Entry 9GSX (electron microscopy, 6.50 A resolution (low resolution: residue-level contacts below are approximate; hydrogen-bond / salt-bridge calls are withheld)); this record covers chains O and U of the 27 polymer chains in the assembly.

[Chain O (and U)]
Protein: Flagellar hook-associated protein 1
Source organism: Campylobacter jejuni
Notes: chain U of this document is another copy of the same molecule, construct and numbering; everything in this record applies to it too
Reference sequence: A0A5Z5AC44 (A0A5Z5AC44_CAMJU); numbering as in UniProt (aligned over 1-608)
Amino-acid sequence (608 residues; each row starts with the number of its first residue):
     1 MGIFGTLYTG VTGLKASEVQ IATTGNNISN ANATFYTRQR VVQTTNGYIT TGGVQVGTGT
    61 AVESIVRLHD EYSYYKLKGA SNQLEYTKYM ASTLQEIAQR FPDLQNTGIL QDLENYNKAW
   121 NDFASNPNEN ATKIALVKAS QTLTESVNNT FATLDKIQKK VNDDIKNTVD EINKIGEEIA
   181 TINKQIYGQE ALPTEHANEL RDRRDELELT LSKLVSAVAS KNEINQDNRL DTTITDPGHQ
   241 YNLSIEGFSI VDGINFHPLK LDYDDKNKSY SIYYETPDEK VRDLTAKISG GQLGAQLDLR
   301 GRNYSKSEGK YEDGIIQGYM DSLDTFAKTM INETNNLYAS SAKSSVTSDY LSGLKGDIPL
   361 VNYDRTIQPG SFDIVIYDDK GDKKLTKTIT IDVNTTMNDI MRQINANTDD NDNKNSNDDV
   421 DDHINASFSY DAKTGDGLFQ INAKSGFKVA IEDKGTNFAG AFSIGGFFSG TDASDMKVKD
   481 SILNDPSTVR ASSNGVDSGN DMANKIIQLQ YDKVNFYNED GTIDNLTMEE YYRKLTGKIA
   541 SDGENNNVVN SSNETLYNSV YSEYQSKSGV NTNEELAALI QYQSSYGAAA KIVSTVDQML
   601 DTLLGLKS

[How chain O and chain U interact]
Contacting residue pairs (58; chain O residue first):
  Met1(O) with Glu18(U); Ala22(U)
  Thr9(O) with Asn26(U); Ser29(U)
  Val42(O) with Thr34(U)
  Gln43(O) with Asn32(U); Ala33(U); Thr34(U)
  Thr45(O) with Asn30(U); His196(U)
  Ile49(O) with Thr23(U); Ile65(U)
  Thr50(O) with Val19(U)
  Gln55(O) with Ile65(U); Pro193(U); Glu195(U)
  Val56(O) with Ile65(U); Glu195(U)
  Gly57(O) with His196(U)
  Thr58(O) with Asn26(U); Glu195(U)
  Gly59(O) with Asn26(U); Asn30(U)
  Thr60(O) with Ser29(U); Asn30(U)
  Tyr72(O) with Lys156(U); Lys160(U)
  Lys76(O) with Glu96(U)
  Asn222(O) with Lys166(U)
  Glu530(O) with Glu129(U); Asn130(U); Ala131(U)
  Arg533(O) with Glu129(U)
  Lys534(O) with Ile134(U)
  Lys538(O) with Ile134(U)
  Ser541(O) with Lys138(U)
  Asp542(O) with Lys138(U)
  Asn545(O) with Lys138(U)
  Thr555(O) with Gln99(U); Arg100(U); Phe101(U); Pro102(U)
  Leu556(O) with Gln99(U); Arg100(U)
  Ser559(O) with Gln99(U)
  Gln581(O) with Asn32(U)
  Ser585(O) with Asn32(U)
  Ile592(O) with Ile28(U)
  Thr595(O) with Gln583(U)
  Met599(O) with Gln583(U); Tyr586(U)
  Thr602(O) with Tyr586(U); Gly587(U)
  Leu603(O) with Glu18(U); Tyr586(U)
  Leu606(O) with Tyr586(U); Gly587(U); Ala590(U)
Also at the interface, not in a pair above, chain O (39 interface residues in all): Thr6, Val41, Val54, Ser552, Val596
Also at the interface, not in a pair above, chain U (40 interface residues in all): Phe35, Gly108, Asp112, Thr142, Asp170, Thr194, Leu576, Ile580

[In short]
39 residues of chain O face 40 of chain U across their interface.
Chain O and chain U are both Flagellar hook-associated protein 1 (Campylobacter jejuni); the structure,
Campylobacter hook-filament junction-cap complex, was determined by electron microscopy, deposited together
with 9GNZ and 9GO6.
